8IZI - chain A; structure by X-ray diffraction, 2.10 A resolution.

Chain A:
Protein: Cationic trypsin
Source organism: Bos taurus
Notes: EC 3.4.21.4
Reference sequence: P00760 (TRY1_BOVIN); the construct lacks a stretch of the UniProt sequence and is renumbered around it, so the offset changes along the chain: 16-34 = UniProt 24-42; 37-67 = UniProt 43-73; 69-125 = UniProt 74-130; 127-130 = UniProt 131-134; 6 more segments
Chain sequence (223 residues; row label = number of the first residue in the row; note: 11 numbers in that range are skipped by the numbering (no residue carries them; nothing is unmodelled there)):
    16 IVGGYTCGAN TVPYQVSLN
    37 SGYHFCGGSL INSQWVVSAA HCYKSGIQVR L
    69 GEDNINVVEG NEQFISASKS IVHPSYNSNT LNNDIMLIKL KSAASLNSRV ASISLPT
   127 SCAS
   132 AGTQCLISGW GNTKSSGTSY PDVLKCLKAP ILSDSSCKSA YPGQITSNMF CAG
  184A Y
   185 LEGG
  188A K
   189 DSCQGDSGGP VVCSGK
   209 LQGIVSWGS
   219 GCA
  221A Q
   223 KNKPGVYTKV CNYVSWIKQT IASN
Disulfide bonds: Cys22-Cys157, Cys42-Cys58, Cys128-Cys233, Cys136-Cys201, Cys168-Cys182, Cys191-Cys220
Ion coordination: Ca2+: Glu70, Asn72, Val75, Glu80
Ligand contacts: Cimetidine (SD9): Asp189, Ser190, Cys191, Gln192, Ser195, Val213, Ser214, Trp215, Gly216, Ser217, Gly219, Cys220, Ala221, Gly227

Overview:
Ligands of chain A: Cimetidine. Glu70, Asn72, Val75 and Glu80 coordinate Ca2+.
Chain A is Cationic trypsin (Bos taurus); the structure, Crystal structure of trypsin-cimetidine complex at
2.10 Angstroms resolution, was determined by X-ray diffraction, deposited together with 8IYV, 8IZH and 8IZK.
